PDB entry 6GYS | electron microscopy, 4.40 A resolution (low resolution: residue-level contacts below are approximate; hydrogen-bond / salt-bridge calls are withheld) | chains A and B of the 12 polymer chains in the assembly

[Chain A]
Molecule: Centromere DNA-binding protein complex CBF3 subunit C
Organism: Saccharomyces cerevisiae
UniProtKB: P35203 (CBF3C_YEAST); residue numbers follow UniProt; this construct covers 1-478
Sequence (478 residues; numbered 1 to 478; the number before each row is that of its first residue):
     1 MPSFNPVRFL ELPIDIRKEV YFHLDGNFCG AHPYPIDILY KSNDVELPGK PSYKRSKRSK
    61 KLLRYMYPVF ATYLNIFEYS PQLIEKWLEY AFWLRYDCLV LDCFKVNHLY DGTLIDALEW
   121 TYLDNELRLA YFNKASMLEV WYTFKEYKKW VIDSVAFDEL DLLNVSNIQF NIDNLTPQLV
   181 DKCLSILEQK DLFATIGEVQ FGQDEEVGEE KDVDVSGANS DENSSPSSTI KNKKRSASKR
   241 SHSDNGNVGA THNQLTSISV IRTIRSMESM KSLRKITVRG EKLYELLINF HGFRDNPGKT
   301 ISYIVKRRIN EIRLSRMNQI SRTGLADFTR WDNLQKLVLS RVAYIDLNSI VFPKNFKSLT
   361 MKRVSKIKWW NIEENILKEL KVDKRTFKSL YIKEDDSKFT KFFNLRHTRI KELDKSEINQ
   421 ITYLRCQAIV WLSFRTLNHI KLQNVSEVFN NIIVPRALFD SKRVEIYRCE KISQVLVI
Disordered / not traced: 1-2, 49-55, 205-252

[Chain B]
Molecule: Centromere DNA-binding protein complex CBF3 subunit B
Organism: Saccharomyces cerevisiae
UniProtKB: P40969 (CBF3B_YEAST); residues 1-608 here = UniProt positions 1-608
Sequence (608 residues; each row starts with the number of its first residue):
     1 MFNRTTQLKS KHPCSVCTRR KVKCDRMIPC GNCRKRGQDS ECMKSTKLIT ASSSKEYLPD
    61 LLLFWQNYEY WITNIGLYKT KQRDLTRTPA NLDTDTEECM FWMNYLQKDQ SFQLMNFAME
   121 NLGALYFGSI GDISELYLRV EQYWDRRADK NHSVDGKYWD ALIWSVFTMC IYYMPVEKLA
   181 EIFSVYPLHE YLGSNKRLNW EDGMQLVMCQ NFARCSLFQL KQCDFMAHPD IRLVQAYLIL
   241 ATTTFPYDEP LLANSLLTQC IHTFKNFHVD DFRPLLNDDP VESIAKVTLG RIFYRLCGCD
   301 YLQSGPRKPI ALHTEVSSLL QHAAYLQDLP NVDVYREENS TEVLYWKIIS LDRDLDQYLN
   361 KSSKPPLKTL DAIRRELDIF QYKVDSLEED FRSNNSRFQK FIALFQISTV SWKLFKMYLI
   421 YYDTADSLLK VIHYSKVIIS LIVNNFHAKS EFFNRHPMVM QTITRVVSFI SFYQIFVESA
   481 AVKQLLVDLT ELTANLPTIF GSKLDKLVYL TERLSKLKLL WDKVQLLDSG DSFYHPVFKI
   541 LQNDIKIIEL KNDEMFSLIK GLGSLVPLNK LRQESLLEEE DENNTEPSDF RTIVEEFQSE
   601 YNISDILS
Disordered / not traced: 320-330, 570-587
Disulfide bonds: C99-C215
Metal / ion sites: Zn2+ site 1: C14, C17; Zn2+ site 2: C14, C42
Curated features (UniProtKB/Swiss-Prot):
  - DNA-binding region: C14 to C42 (Zn(2)-C6 fungal-type)
  - modified residue: S575 (Phosphoserine)
What the authors report for this chain:
  - conformationally variable residues (order/disorder transition): S318 to D328

[Interface between chain A and chain B]
Contacting residue pairs (44; chain A residue first):
  P13(A) - T424(B)
  P13(A) - A425(B)
  D15(A) - R374(B)
  D15(A) - T424(B)
  I16(A) - A425(B)
  K105(A) - K11(B)
  Y110(A) - L367(B)
  Y110(A) - K368(B)
  Y110(A) - D371(B)
  T113(A) - K368(B)
  D153(A) - R26(B)
  S154(A) - K11(B)
  F157(A) - K9(B)
  K398(A) - D385(B)
  F399(A) - Y382(B)
  F399(A) - K383(B)
  F399(A) - S386(B)
  F402(A) - Y382(B)
  Q420(A) - I284(B)
  I421(A) - P280(B)
  L424(A) - P274(B)
  L424(A) - V287(B)
  R425(A) - L275(B)
  R425(A) - L276(B)
  R425(A) - D278(B)
  A428(A) - P274(B)
  I429(A) - L276(B)
  W431(A) - R273(B)
  W431(A) - R336(B)
  T436(A) - R273(B)
  N438(A) - R336(B)
  R456(A) - N339(B)
  A457(A) - E338(B)
  A457(A) - N339(B)
  D460(A) - S340(B)
  D460(A) - K383(B)
  S461(A) - R336(B)
  S461(A) - S340(B)
  S461(A) - K347(B)
  S461(A) - F380(B)
  S461(A) - K383(B)
  R463(A) - S317(B)
  R463(A) - L319(B)
  R463(A) - R336(B)
Also at the interface, not in a pair above, chain A (28 interface residues in all): D111, E159
Also at the interface, not in a pair above, chain B (36 interface residues in all): S10, N277, E337, K364, P366, I379, D423

[Summary]
The interface between chain A and chain B involves 28 residues on one side and 36 on the other. The Zn2+ site
1 is built by C14(B) and C17(B). The Zn2+ site 2 is built by C14(B) and C42(B). The paper reports
conformational variability at S318(B).
Chain A is Centromere DNA-binding protein complex CBF3 subunit C and chain B is Centromere DNA-binding protein
complex CBF3 subunit B, both from Saccharomyces cerevisiae; the structure, Cryo-EM structure of the CBF3-CEN3
complex of the budding yeast kinetochore, was determined by electron microscopy, deposited together with 6GYP
and 6GYU.
